7C99 - chains C and E of the 5 polymer chains in the assembly; structure by electron microscopy, 3.36 A resolution.

== Chain C ==
Molecule: Meiotic recombination protein DMC1/LIM15 homolog
Organism: Homo sapiens
Reference sequence: Q14565 (DMC1_HUMAN); numbering as in UniProt (aligned over 1-340)
Sequence (340 residues; numbered 1 to 340; the number before each row is that of its first residue):
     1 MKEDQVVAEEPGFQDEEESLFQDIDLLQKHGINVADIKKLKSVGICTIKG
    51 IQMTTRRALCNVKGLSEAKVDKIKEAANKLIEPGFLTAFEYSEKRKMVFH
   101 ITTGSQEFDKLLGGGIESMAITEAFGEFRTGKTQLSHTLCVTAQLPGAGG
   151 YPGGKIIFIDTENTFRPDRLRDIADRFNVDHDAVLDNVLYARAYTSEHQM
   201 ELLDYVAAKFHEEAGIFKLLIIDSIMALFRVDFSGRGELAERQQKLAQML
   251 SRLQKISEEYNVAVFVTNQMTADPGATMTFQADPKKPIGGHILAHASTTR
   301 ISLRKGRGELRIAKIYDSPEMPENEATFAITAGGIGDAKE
Not modelled in the structure: 1-21, 277-283, 338-340
Ion coordination: Ca2+: Glu162 (together with AMP-PNP)
Ligand contacts:
  - AMP-PNP (ANP; phosphoaminophosphonic acid-adenylate ester), molecule 1: Phe128, Arg129, Thr130, Gly131, Lys132, Thr133, Gln134, Glu162, Arg169, Glu309, Arg311, Ile330, Thr331, Ala332
  - AMP-PNP (ANP), molecule 2: Ala294, His295, Ser297, Asp317, Ser318, Pro319, Glu320, Met321, Pro322, Glu323
Reported in the primary citation:
  - binding site for the 9-nt DNA strand: Arg242, Gln244
  - specificity-determining residues: Gln244, Pro274, Gly275

== Chain E ==
Molecule: 9-nt DNA strand
Sequence (9 nucleotides; numbered 1 to 9; the number before each row is that of its first residue):
     1 AAAAAAAAA

== Chain C / chain E interface ==
Contacting residue pairs (4):
  Arg236(C) - DA3(E)  base contact
  Arg236(C) - DA4(E)  hydrogen bond to the sugar
  Gly237(C) - DA5(E)  sugar contact
  Gly275(C) - DA1(E)  base contact
Interface residues without a listed pair, chain C (4 interface residues in all): Ala240

== Summary ==
Chain C and chain E each contribute 4 residues to their interface; the contacts include 1 hydrogen bond. The
hydrogen-bonded pair is Arg236(C)-DA4(E). Ligands of chain C: AMP-PNP. The paper reports a binding site for
the 9-nt DNA strand at Arg242(C) and Gln244(C); specificity determinants Gln244(C), Pro274(C) and Gly275(C).
Here chain C is Meiotic recombination protein DMC1/LIM15 homolog (Homo sapiens) and chain E is a 9-nt DNA
strand. Entry 7C99 (Human DMC1 post-synaptic complexes with mismatched dsDNA) was determined by electron
microscopy, deposited together with 7C9C, 7C98, 7C9A and 7CGY.
